PDB entry 8HQO | electron microscopy, 3.20 A resolution | chains D and B of the 11 polymer chains in the assembly

Chain D (and B):
Molecule: Portal protein
Source organism: Escherichia phage DT57C
Notes: chain B of this document is another copy of the same molecule, construct and numbering; everything in this record applies to it too
UniProt: A0A0A7RUL5 (A0A0A7RUL5_9CAUD); numbering as in UniProt (aligned over 1-405)
Chain sequence (405 residues; row label = number of the first residue in the row):
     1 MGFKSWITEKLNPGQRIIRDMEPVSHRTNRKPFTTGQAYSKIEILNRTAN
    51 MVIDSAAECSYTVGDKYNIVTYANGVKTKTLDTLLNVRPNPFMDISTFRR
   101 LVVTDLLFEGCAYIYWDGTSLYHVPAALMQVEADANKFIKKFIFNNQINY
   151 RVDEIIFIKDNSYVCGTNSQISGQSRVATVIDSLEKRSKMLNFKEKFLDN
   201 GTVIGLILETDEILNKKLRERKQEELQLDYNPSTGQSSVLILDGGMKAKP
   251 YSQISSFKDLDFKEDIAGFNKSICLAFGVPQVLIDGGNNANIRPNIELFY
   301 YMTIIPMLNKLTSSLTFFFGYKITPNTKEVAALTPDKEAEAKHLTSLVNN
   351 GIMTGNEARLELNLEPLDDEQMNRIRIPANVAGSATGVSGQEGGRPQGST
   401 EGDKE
Unresolved in the structure: 1-10, 379-405

How chain D and chain B interact:
Pairs across the interface (6; chain D residue first):
  Phe-193(D) with Pro-232(B), hydrophobic
  Lys-196(D) with Pro-232(B)
  Asn-200(D) with Pro-232(B); Gly-235(B), hydrogen bond (side chain-backbone); Gln-236(B), hydrogen bond (side chain-backbone); Ser-238(B), hydrogen bond (backbone-side chain)
Also at the interface, not in a pair above, chain D (4 interface residues in all): Thr-202
Also at the interface, not in a pair above, chain B (7 interface residues in all): Asn-231, Ser-233, Ser-237

Overview:
4 residues of chain D and 7 residues of chain B are in contact, with 3 hydrogen bonds. Polar pairs include
Asn-200(D)/Gly-235(B), Asn-200(D)/Gln-236(B) and Asn-200(D)/Ser-238(B).
Both chains are Portal protein (Escherichia phage DT57C). Entry 8HQO (Neck of DT57C bacteriophage in the full
state) was determined by electron microscopy together with 8HO3, 8HQK, 8HQZ, 8HRE and 8HRG from the same
study.
